1M2W - chain A; structure by X-ray diffraction, 1.80 A resolution.

[Chain A]
Protein: mannitol dehydrogenase
Organism: Pseudomonas fluorescens
Notes: EC 1.1.1.67
UniProtKB: O08355 (O08355_PSEFL); residues 1-493 here = UniProt positions 1-493
Sequence (493 residues; row label = number of the first residue in the row):
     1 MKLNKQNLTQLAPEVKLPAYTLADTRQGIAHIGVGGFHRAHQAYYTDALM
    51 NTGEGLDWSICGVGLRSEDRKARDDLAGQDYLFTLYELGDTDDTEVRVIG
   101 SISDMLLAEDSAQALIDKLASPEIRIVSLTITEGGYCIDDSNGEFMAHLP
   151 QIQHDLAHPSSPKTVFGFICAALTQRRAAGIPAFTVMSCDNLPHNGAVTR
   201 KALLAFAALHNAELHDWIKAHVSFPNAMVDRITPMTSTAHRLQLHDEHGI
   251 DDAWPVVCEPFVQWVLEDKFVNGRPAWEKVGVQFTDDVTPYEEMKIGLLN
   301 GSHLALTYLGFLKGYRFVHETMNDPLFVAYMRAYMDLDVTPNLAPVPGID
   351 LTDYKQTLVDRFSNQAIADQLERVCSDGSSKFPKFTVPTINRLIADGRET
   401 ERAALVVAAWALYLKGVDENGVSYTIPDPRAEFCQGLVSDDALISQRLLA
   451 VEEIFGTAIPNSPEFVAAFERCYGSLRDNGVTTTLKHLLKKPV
Not modelled in the structure: 493
Sequence notes: cloning artifact (1, 50, 105, 146, 187, 228, 235, 294, 322, 331, 335)
Modified positions: Mse1, Mse50, Mse105, Mse146, Mse187, Mse228, Mse235, Mse294, Mse322, Mse331, Mse335 (selenomethionine; parent Met)

[In short]
Chain A is mannitol dehydrogenase (Pseudomonas fluorescens); the structure, Pseudomonas fluorescens mannitol
2-dehydrogenase ternary complex with NAD and D-mannitol, was determined by X-ray diffraction together with
1LJ8 from the same study.
